Entry 8HWB (electron microscopy, 3.90 A resolution); this record covers chains E and S of the 8 polymer chains in the assembly.

[Chain E]
Protein: Primase D5
Source organism: Monkeypox virus
UniProtKB: Q5IXS3 (Q5IXS3_MONPV); residues 1-785 here = UniProt positions 1-785
Amino-acid sequence (785 residues; each row starts with the number of its first residue):
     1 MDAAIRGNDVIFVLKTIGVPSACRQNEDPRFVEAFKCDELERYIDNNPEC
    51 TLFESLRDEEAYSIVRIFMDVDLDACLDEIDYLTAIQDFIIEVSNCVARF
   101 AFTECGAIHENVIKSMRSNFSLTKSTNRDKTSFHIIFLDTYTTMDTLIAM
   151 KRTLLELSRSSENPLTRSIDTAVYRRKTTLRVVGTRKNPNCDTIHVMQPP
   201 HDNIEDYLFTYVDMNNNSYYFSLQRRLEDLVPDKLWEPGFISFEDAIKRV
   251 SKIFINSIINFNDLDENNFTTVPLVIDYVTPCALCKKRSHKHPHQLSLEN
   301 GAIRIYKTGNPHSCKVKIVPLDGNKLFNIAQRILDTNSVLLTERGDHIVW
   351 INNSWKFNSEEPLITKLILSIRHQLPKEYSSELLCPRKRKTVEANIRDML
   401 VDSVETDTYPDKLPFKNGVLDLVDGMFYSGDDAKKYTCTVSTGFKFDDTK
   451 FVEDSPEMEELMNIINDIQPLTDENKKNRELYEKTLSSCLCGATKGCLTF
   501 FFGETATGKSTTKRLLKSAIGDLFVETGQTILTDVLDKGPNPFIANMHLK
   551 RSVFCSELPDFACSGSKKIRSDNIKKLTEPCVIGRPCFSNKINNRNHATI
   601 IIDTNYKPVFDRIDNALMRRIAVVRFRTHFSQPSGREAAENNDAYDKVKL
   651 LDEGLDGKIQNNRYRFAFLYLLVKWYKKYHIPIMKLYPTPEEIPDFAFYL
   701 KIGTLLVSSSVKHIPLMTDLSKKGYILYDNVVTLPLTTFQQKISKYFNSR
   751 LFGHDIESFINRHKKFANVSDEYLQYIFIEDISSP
Disordered / not traced: 701-785
Residues lining bound ligands:
  - ADP (adenosine-5'-diphosphate): Ile464, Asp467, Ile468, Glu504, Thr505, Ala506, Thr507, Gly508, Lys509, Ser510, Thr511, Arg514, Phe630, Leu651, Asp652, Leu655, Asp656
  - ATP (adenosine-5'-triphosphate), molecule 1: Asp70, Asp72, Ser132, His134, Arg175, Thr179, Leu180, Arg181, Lys187
  - ATP, molecule 2: Ala616, Arg619, Arg620

[Chain S]
Molecule: 6-nt DNA strand
Sequence (6 nucleotides; numbered 1 to 6; the number before each row is that of its first residue):
     1 TTTTTT

[Chain E / chain S interface]
Residue-residue contacts - 6 pairs, chain E then chain S:
  Pro540(E) - DT1(S)  phosphate contact
  Pro540(E) - DT2(S)  phosphate contact
  Arg585(E) - DT2(S)  salt bridge to the phosphate
  Cys587(E) - DT2(S)  phosphate contact
  Phe588(E) - DT2(S)  hydrogen bond to the phosphate
  Phe588(E) - DT3(S)  base contact
Interface residues without a listed pair, chain S (4 interface residues in all): DT4

[Overview]
Chain E and chain S each contribute 4 residues to their interface, with 1 hydrogen bond and 1 salt bridge.
Polar contacts include Phe588(E)-DT2(S) and Arg585(E)-DT2(S). Ligands of chain E: ATP and ADP.
Chain E is Primase D5 (Monkeypox virus) and chain S is a 6-nt DNA strand; the structure, D5 ATP-ADP-Apo-ssDNA
IS2, was determined by electron microscopy, deposited together with 8HWA, 8HWF and 8HWG.
